Entry 7JK3 (electron microscopy, 3.40 A resolution); this record covers chains E and A of the 9 polymer chains in the assembly.

Chain E:
Name: Origin recognition complex subunit 5
Source organism: Drosophila melanogaster
Reference sequence: Q24169 (ORC5_DROME); residue numbers follow UniProt; this construct covers 1-460
Chain sequence (460 residues; numbered 1 to 460; the number before each row is that of its first residue):
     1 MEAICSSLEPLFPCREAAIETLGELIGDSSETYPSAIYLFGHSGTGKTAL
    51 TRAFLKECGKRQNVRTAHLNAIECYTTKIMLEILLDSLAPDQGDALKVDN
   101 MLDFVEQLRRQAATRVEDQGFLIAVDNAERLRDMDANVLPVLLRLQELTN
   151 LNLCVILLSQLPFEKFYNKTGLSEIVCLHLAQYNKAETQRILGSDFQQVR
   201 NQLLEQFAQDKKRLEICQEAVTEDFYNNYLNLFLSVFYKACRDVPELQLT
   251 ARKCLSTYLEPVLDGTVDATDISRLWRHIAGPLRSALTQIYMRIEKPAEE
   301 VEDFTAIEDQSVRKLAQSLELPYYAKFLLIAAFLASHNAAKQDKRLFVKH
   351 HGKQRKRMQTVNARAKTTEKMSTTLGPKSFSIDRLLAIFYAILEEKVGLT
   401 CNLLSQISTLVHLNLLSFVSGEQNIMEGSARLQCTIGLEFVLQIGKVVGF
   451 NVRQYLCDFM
Disordered / not traced: 207-210, 266-272, 296-317, 350-374, 457-460
Bound ions: Mg2+: Thr-48, Asp-126 (together with ATP)
Small-molecule neighbours: ATP (adenosine-5'-triphosphate): Leu-11, Phe-12, Pro-13, Arg-15, His-42, Ser-43, Gly-44, Thr-45, Gly-46, Lys-47, Thr-48, Ala-49, Gln-160, Tyr-183, Ile-191, Val-244, Pro-245
UniProt features mapped onto this chain:
  - binding site (ATP): Gly-41 to Thr-48

Chain A:
Name: Origin recognition complex subunit 1
Source organism: Drosophila melanogaster
Reference sequence: O16810 (ORC1_DROME); numbering as in UniProt (aligned over 440-924)
Chain sequence (488 residues; row label = number of the first residue in the row):
   437 SNAPRRSIHLSNIVEQRVFEDDEIISTPKRGRSKKTVQDNDEDYSPKKSV
   487 QKTPTRTRRSSTTTKTATTPSKGITTATATPMTPSQKMKKIRAGELSPSM
   537 QQRTDLPAKDSSKSELQLAREQLHVSVVPKSLPCREREFENIYAFLEGKI
   587 QDQCGGCMYVSGVPGTGKTATVTGVIRTLQRMAKQNELPAFEYLEINGMR
   637 LTEPRQAYVQIYKQLTGKTVSWEQAHALLEKRFTTPAPRRVTTVLLVDEL
   687 DILCNRRQDVVYNLLDWPTKSAAKLVVVTIANTMDLPERLLMGKVTSRLG
   737 LTRLTFQPYSHKQLQEIVTARLGGSETFKGEAVQLVARKVAAVSGDARRA
   787 LDICRRATEIADTAAVKCVTMLHVQQALAEMIASAKVQAIRNCSRMEQIF
   837 LQAIAAEVTRTGVEETTFMGVYQQVETIAAFMGVTFPPPGRALRLCSKLG
   887 AERLIISEHSRNDLFQKILLNVSADDIHYALRVEEMVN
Disordered / not traced: 437-518, 920-924
Construct notes: expression tag (437-439)
Bound ions: Mg2+: Thr-605 (together with ATP)
Small-molecule neighbours: ATP (adenosine-5'-triphosphate): Val-561, Val-563, Val-564, Pro-565, Leu-568, Pro-569, Arg-571, Pro-600, Gly-601, Thr-602, Gly-603, Lys-604, Thr-605, Ala-606, Glu-685, Asn-718, Tyr-745, Ile-753, Arg-757, Ala-783, Arg-784, Leu-787
UniProt features mapped onto this chain:
  - binding site (ATP): Val-564, Gly-598 to Ala-606, Glu-685, Asn-718, Arg-784
  - binding site (Mg(2+)): Asp-684, Glu-685
  - modified residue: Ser-533 (Phosphoserine)
Reported in the primary citation:
  - mutagenesis - S657A/Q660A: unchanged binding to DNA
  - catalytic residues: Asp-684
  - mutagenesis - D684A: abolished catalytic activity on ATP

How chain E and chain A interact:
Residue-residue contacts (22):
  Arg-132(E) / Arg-897(A)  hydrogen bond (backbone-side chain)
  Asp-133(E) / Arg-897(A)  salt bridge
  Glu-164(E) / Gly-876(A)
  Glu-164(E) / Leu-879(A)
  Glu-164(E) / Ser-896(A)  hydrogen bond (backbone-side chain)
  Glu-164(E) / Asp-899(A)
  Lys-165(E) / His-895(A)
  Lys-165(E) / Ser-896(A)
  Lys-165(E) / Arg-897(A)
  Lys-165(E) / Asp-899(A)  salt bridge
  Tyr-167(E) / Arg-880(A)
  Tyr-167(E) / Ser-883(A)
  Tyr-167(E) / His-895(A)  hydrogen bond (backbone-side chain)
  Tyr-167(E) / Ser-896(A)  hydrogen bond (backbone-backbone)
  Asn-168(E) / Ser-883(A)
  Asn-168(E) / His-895(A)
  Lys-169(E) / Gly-886(A)
  Lys-169(E) / Ala-887(A)
  Lys-169(E) / Ser-893(A)  hydrogen bond (side chain-backbone)
  Lys-169(E) / Glu-894(A)
  Thr-170(E) / Ala-887(A)
  Glu-174(E) / Arg-880(A)  salt bridge
Also at the interface, not in a pair above, chain E (11 interface residues in all): Phe-166, Gly-171

In short:
11 residues of chain E and 12 residues of chain A are in contact, with 5 hydrogen bonds and 3 salt bridges.
Among the polar pairs are Asp-133(E)/Arg-897(A), Lys-165(E)/Asp-899(A) and Glu-174(E)/Arg-880(A). Chain E
binds ATP. Ligands of chain A: ATP. The paper reports the catalytic residue Asp-684(A); D684A of chain A
abolishes catalytic activity on ATP.
Chain E is Origin recognition complex subunit 5 and chain A is Origin recognition complex subunit 1, both from
Drosophila melanogaster; the structure, Structure of Drosophila ORC bound to GC-rich DNA and Cdc6, was
determined by electron microscopy together with 7JGR, 7JGS, 7JK2, 7JK4, 7JK5 and 7JK6 from the same study.
